Entry 7UM0 (electron microscopy, 3.80 A resolution); this record covers chains d and D of the 6 polymer chains in the assembly.

== Chain d ==
Protein: DNA-directed RNA polymerase beta' subunit
Source organism: Bacillus phage AR9
UniProtKB: A0A172JIH0 (A0A172JIH0_9CAUD); residue numbers follow UniProt; this construct covers 1-426
Chain sequence (448 residues; each row starts with the number of its first residue; numbers below 1 keep their minus sign (Met-21 is residue -21)):
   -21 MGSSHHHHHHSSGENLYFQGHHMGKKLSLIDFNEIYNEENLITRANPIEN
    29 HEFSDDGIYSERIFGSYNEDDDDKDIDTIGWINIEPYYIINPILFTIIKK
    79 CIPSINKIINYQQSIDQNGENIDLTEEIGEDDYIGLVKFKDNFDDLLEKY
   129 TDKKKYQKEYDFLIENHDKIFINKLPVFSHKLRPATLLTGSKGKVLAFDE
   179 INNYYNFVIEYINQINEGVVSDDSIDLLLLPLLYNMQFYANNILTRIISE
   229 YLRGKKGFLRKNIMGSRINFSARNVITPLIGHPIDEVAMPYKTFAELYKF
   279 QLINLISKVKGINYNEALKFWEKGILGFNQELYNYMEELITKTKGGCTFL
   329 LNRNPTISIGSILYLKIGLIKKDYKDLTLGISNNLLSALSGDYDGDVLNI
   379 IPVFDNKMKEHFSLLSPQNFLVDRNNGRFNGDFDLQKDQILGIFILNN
Unresolved in the structure: -21 to 0
Construct notes: expression tag (-21 to 0)

== Chain D ==
Protein: DNA-directed RNA polymerase
Source organism: Bacillus phage AR9
Notes: EC 2.7.7.6
UniProtKB: A0A172JI62 (A0A172JI62_9CAUD); residues 1-631 here = UniProt positions 1-631
Chain sequence (631 residues; numbered 1 to 631; the number before each row is that of its first residue):
     1 MEKTYNLNDILLSNEYEKIKEDIKEEIINDMASKKVKYSNTSEFAKNDFL
    51 KDEFIDLVVDGETYEITYGNLITLLIVARPFNHFKVPMTEDLLFDLSDLK
   101 EYQNYYTTLLEHFGYSNEIKSIIKDVISELAIFSGDINVTFGNTVSIKSL
   151 IDLGNKVKRFRELLHYRLPNDEALEFNDIEAIIKKNLDEIMKILSETDNM
   201 LRYYIDSGAGINSKQFGQVLSLVGSKPDLFGKIIPYPINTSFLRGLDVRS
   251 FYINALGARKALITNYQQVRNSGYLTRKISMLLMDTKLIDLDDCGSHENN
   301 YLSINVENKDVLKRFSKRSYLNNNGELVEIDINDESLIGQVIKIPSPTTC
   351 ASNEGVCRKCYGKLFDINKDLNIGMIAVLLLTDPLTQRLLSAKHLLETRS
   401 SKIDWGTNFEENFIVNRNLIYPKVYNGTVIIKEDDFKEDEETEEQVFDTF
   451 TLKSGNRFISISSPMRLFLNKDLKKQLDESFYNIEEMQFEIPLNKLDEGD
   501 SFATFIMDNNELSKPLREIKDLIETNKYIKDHNVNEVVNYFIYLLNESGI
   551 NIQSVHSELIIREMMKLDDSDRTQFKNDKMPDYEIFRITDANLKGDSLSR
   601 SLLFEQVKKQLTTLDYDTFNKTKSSILDKLL
Unresolved in the structure: 1-2

== Chain d / chain D interface ==
Contacting residue pairs (82; chain d residue first):
  Met1(d) with Ser624(D), hydrogen bond (backbone-side chain); Asp628(D)
  Lys3(d) with Leu598(D); Lys621(D)
  Lys4(d) with Leu598(D); Thr622(D)
  Leu5(d) with Leu598(D); Phe619(D), hydrophobic
  Ile71(d) with Leu611(D)
  Thr74(d) with Thr612(D), hydrogen bond (side chain-backbone)
  Ile75(d) with Thr612(D)
  Lys78(d) with Thr613(D), hydrogen bond; Asp615(D), salt bridge
  Glu137(d) with Leu614(D)
  Phe140(d) with Phe619(D), hydrophobic
  Thr223(d) with Lys608(D)
  Ile226(d) with Lys608(D); Leu611(D), hydrophobic
  Arg231(d) with Val607(D); Lys608(D)
  Leu237(d) with Leu602(D)
  Arg238(d) with Arg277(D)
  Ile241(d) with Leu630(D)
  Met242(d) with Leu603(D), hydrophobic; Leu630(D), hydrophobic
  Gly259(d) with Ile132(D)
  His260(d) with Ser128(D)
  Pro261(d) with Ser128(D)
  Ile262(d) with Lys124(D)
  Asp263(d) with Lys124(D), salt bridge
  Ile335(d) with Leu379(D); Asp383(D); Thr386(D)
  Ser336(d) with Asp383(D)
  Asn362(d) with Ile127(D)
  Gln396(d) with Lys120(D); Ser121(D)
  Asn397(d) with Asp370(D)
  Leu399(d) with Lys120(D); Ile123(D), hydrophobic
  Arg402(d) with Ile367(D), hydrogen bond (side chain-backbone); Asn368(D); Asp370(D), salt bridge; Leu371(D); His556(D), hydrogen bond (backbone-side chain)
  Asn403(d) with Leu380(D); Asn551(D), hydrogen bond (side chain-backbone); Gln553(D), hydrogen bond (side chain-backbone); His556(D)
  Asn404(d) with Lys317(D); Gln553(D)
  Gly405(d) with Tyr115(D), hydrogen bond (backbone-side chain)
  Arg406(d) with Thr107(D)
  Phe407(d) with Gln103(D); Tyr106(D), hydrophobic; Thr107(D)
  Gly409(d) with Gln103(D)
  Asp412(d) with Gln103(D), hydrogen bond
  Asp416(d) with Asn138(D), hydrogen bond
  Gln417(d) with Ser134(D)
  Ile418(d) with Leu99(D)
  Leu419(d) with Asn143(D); Tyr203(D); Ser207(D)
  Gly420(d) with Ser134(D); Ile137(D); Asn138(D)
  Ile421(d) with Ser134(D)
  Phe422(d) with Leu99(D), hydrophobic; Ser207(D)
  Ile423(d) with Lys51(D), hydrogen bond (backbone-side chain); Asn143(D)
  Leu424(d) with Lys51(D); Gly69(D); Phe133(D), hydrophobic
  Asn425(d) with Asn70(D), hydrogen bond (backbone-side chain); Thr73(D); Leu96(D), hydrogen bond (side chain-backbone); Tyr102(D), hydrogen bond
  Asn426(d) with Lys51(D); Asp52(D); Ser97(D)
Interface residues without a listed pair, chain d (55 interface residues in all): Gly2, Leu7, Lys136, Leu392, Val400, Phe411, Leu413, Lys415
Interface residues without a listed pair, chain D (71 interface residues in all): Ile72, Asp98, Leu110, Asn117, Leu130, Ala131, Phe141, Tyr204, Asp206, Ala209, Leu364, Ile376, Ile552, Phe604, Asp617

== Overview ==
The interface between chain d and chain D involves 55 residues on one side and 71 on the other, with 14
hydrogen bonds and 3 salt bridges. Polar contacts include Lys78(d)-Asp615(D), Asp263(d)-Lys124(D) and
Arg402(d)-Asp370(D).
Chain d is DNA-directed RNA polymerase beta' subunit and chain D is DNA-directed RNA polymerase, both from
Bacillus phage AR9; the structure, Structure of the phage AR9 non-virion RNA polymerase holoenzyme in complex
with two DNA oligonucleotides containing ..., was determined by electron microscopy (same publication as 7S00,
7S01 and 7UM1).
